PDB entry 5NVE | X-ray diffraction, 1.50 A resolution | chains A and H

== Chain A ==
Molecule: Tankyrase-2
Organism: Homo sapiens
Notes: EC 2.4.2.30
UniProtKB: Q9H2K2 (TNKS2_HUMAN); numbering as in UniProt (aligned over 946-1113)
Amino-acid sequence (191 residues; row label = number of the first residue in the row):
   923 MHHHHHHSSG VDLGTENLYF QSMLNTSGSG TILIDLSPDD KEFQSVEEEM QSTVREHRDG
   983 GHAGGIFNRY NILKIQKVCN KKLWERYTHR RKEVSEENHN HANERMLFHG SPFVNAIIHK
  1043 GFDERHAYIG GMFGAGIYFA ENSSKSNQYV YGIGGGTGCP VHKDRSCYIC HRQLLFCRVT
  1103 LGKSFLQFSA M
Not modelled in the structure: 923-951
Construct notes: initiating methionine (923); expression tag (924-945)
Ion coordination: Zn2+: C1081, H1084, C1089, C1092
Residues lining bound ligands: 2-(4-ethoxyphenyl)-3H-quinazolin-4-one (9AQ): F1030, H1031, G1032, S1033, P1034, F1035, R1047, H1048, A1049, Y1050, Y1060, F1061, A1062, K1067, S1068, Y1071, I1075

== Chain H ==
Molecule: Tankyrase-2
Organism: Homo sapiens
Notes: EC 2.4.2.30
UniProtKB: Q9H2K2 (TNKS2_HUMAN); residues 1114-1162 here = UniProt positions 1114-1162
Amino-acid sequence (49 residues; numbered 1114 to 1162; the number before each row is that of its first residue):
  1114 KMAHSPPGHH SVTGRPSVNG LALAEYVIYR GEQAYPEYLI TYQIMRPEG
Not modelled in the structure: 1114, 1162

== Chain A / chain H interface ==
Residue-residue contacts (162; chain A residue first):
  L958(A) with Y1151(H), hydrophobic
  E964(A) with Y1151(H), hydrogen bond
  V968(A) with Y1151(H), hydrophobic; I1153(H), hydrophobic
  M972(A) with Y1155(H), hydrophobic
  R977(A) with N1132(H); L1134(H); A1135(H)
  R980(A) with V1131(H)
  G986(A) with I1157(H)
  I988(A) with M1158(H); P1160(H)
  F989(A) with I1157(H), hydrophobic; M1158(H)
  R991(A) with M1158(H), hydrogen bond (backbone-backbone); E1161(H), salt bridge
  Y992(A) with Y1155(H), hydrophobic; Q1156(H); M1158(H)
  N993(A) with Y1155(H); Q1156(H), hydrogen bond (backbone-backbone); M1158(H)
  I994(A) with T1154(H); Y1155(H), hydrophobic
  L995(A) with T1154(H), hydrogen bond (backbone-backbone); Y1155(H)
  K996(A) with L1152(H); I1153(H); T1154(H), hydrogen bond (backbone-backbone)
  I997(A) with L1152(H)
  Q998(A) with E1150(H); Y1151(H); L1152(H), hydrogen bond (backbone-backbone)
  K999(A) with E1150(H), salt bridge; Y1151(H)
  V1000(A) with Y1148(H), hydrogen bond (backbone-side chain); P1149(H); E1150(H), hydrogen bond (backbone-backbone); L1152(H)
  C1001(A) with Y1148(H)
  N1002(A) with Y1148(H), hydrogen bond (backbone-side chain)
  L1005(A) with Y1148(H)
  W1006(A) with Y1148(H); E1150(H)
  R1008(A) with G1144(H); E1145(H)
  Y1009(A) with E1145(H); Q1146(H); A1147(H); Y1148(H)
  R1012(A) with H1123(H); R1143(H); E1145(H); Q1146(H), hydrogen bond
  V1016(A) with H1123(H); Q1146(H)
  E1019(A) with H1123(H), salt bridge
  R1027(A) with Y1139(H), hydrogen bond
  M1028(A) with E1150(H)
  L1029(A) with Y1139(H), hydrophobic
  F1044(A) with G1144(H); A1147(H), hydrophobic
  E1046(A) with M1115(H)
  A1049(A) with M1115(H), hydrophobic
  F1055(A) with G1127(H); V1140(H), hydrophobic; Y1142(H), hydrogen bond (backbone-side chain)
  A1057(A) with M1115(H); A1116(H), hydrogen bond (backbone-backbone); Y1142(H)
  G1058(A) with M1115(H); V1140(H); I1141(H); Y1142(H)
  I1059(A) with M1115(H), hydrophobic; Y1139(H); V1140(H); I1141(H), hydrogen bond (backbone-backbone); G1144(H)
  Y1060(A) with Y1139(H); V1140(H), hydrophobic
  F1061(A) with E1138(H); Y1139(H), hydrogen bond (backbone-backbone); I1141(H), hydrophobic; A1147(H), hydrophobic
  E1063(A) with L1136(H); A1137(H), hydrogen bond (backbone-backbone); Y1139(H), hydrogen bond
  N1064(A) with A1135(H); L1136(H), hydrogen bond (side chain-backbone)
  K1067(A) with E1138(H)
  N1069(A) with Y1155(H), hydrogen bond; I1157(H)
  V1072(A) with Y1155(H)
  S1088(A) with I1157(H)
  C1089(A) with I1157(H)
  Y1090(A) with Q1156(H); I1157(H); M1158(H); R1159(H)
  I1091(A) with Q1156(H), hydrogen bond (backbone-side chain)
  C1092(A) with Q1156(H)
  H1093(A) with Y1155(H); Q1156(H)
  R1094(A) with I1153(H); T1154(H); Y1155(H), hydrogen bond (backbone-backbone); I1157(H)
  Q1095(A) with L1152(H); I1153(H); T1154(H), hydrogen bond; Y1155(H)
  L1096(A) with Y1151(H); L1152(H); I1153(H), hydrogen bond (backbone-backbone); Y1155(H)
  L1097(A) with Y1151(H); L1152(H), hydrophobic
  F1098(A) with E1150(H), hydrogen bond (backbone-backbone); Y1151(H), hydrogen bond (backbone-backbone); I1153(H), hydrophobic
  C1099(A) with Y1148(H); P1149(H), hydrophobic
  R1100(A) with A1147(H); Y1148(H), hydrogen bond (backbone-backbone); E1150(H), salt bridge
  V1101(A) with I1141(H), hydrophobic; Q1146(H)
  T1102(A) with I1141(H); Q1146(H), hydrogen bond (backbone-backbone)
  L1103(A) with H1123(H); S1124(H), hydrogen bond (backbone-side chain); Y1139(H), hydrophobic
  G1104(A) with H1123(H)
  K1105(A) with G1121(H); H1122(H); H1123(H), hydrogen bond (backbone-backbone); S1124(H)
  S1106(A) with H1122(H); S1124(H), hydrogen bond; V1125(H); T1126(H), hydrogen bond
  F1107(A) with P1119(H), hydrophobic; H1122(H); S1124(H), hydrogen bond (backbone-backbone); V1125(H); T1126(H), hydrogen bond (backbone-backbone)
  L1108(A) with T1126(H); R1128(H)
  Q1109(A) with T1126(H), hydrogen bond (backbone-backbone); G1127(H); R1128(H), hydrogen bond (backbone-backbone)
  F1110(A) with R1128(H)
  S1111(A) with R1128(H), hydrogen bond (backbone-backbone); P1129(H); S1130(H), hydrogen bond (backbone-backbone)
  A1112(A) with S1130(H), hydrogen bond (backbone-side chain); V1131(H), hydrophobic
  M1113(A) with P1129(H); V1131(H), hydrogen bond (backbone-backbone); N1132(H), hydrogen bond (backbone-backbone); A1135(H)
Interface residues without a listed pair, chain A (82 interface residues in all): L955, T975, G987, N990, E1015, N1020, F1030, I1039, I1040, D1045, A1062

== Overview ==
82 residues of chain A face 43 of chain H across their interface, with 40 hydrogen bonds and 4 salt bridges.
Among the polar pairs are R991(A)-E1161(H), K999(A)-E1150(H) and E1019(A)-H1123(H). Ligands of chain A:
2-(4-ethoxyphenyl)-3H-quinazolin-4-one. C1081(A), H1084(A), C1089(A) and C1092(A) coordinate Zn2+.
Here chain A is Tankyrase-2 and chain H is Tankyrase-2, both from Homo sapiens. Entry 5NVE (Crystal structure
of TNKS2 in complex with 2-(4-ethoxyphenyl)-3,4-dihydroquinazolin-4-one) was determined by X-ray diffraction
together with 5NSX, 5NT0, 5NT4, 5NVC, 5NVF, 5NVH and 5 further entries from the same study.
